PDB entry 7MX2 | electron microscopy, 3.64 A resolution | chains B and C of the 4 polymer chains in the assembly

== Chain B ==
Molecule: N-alpha-acetyltransferase 35, NatC auxiliary subunit
Organism: Homo sapiens
Reference sequence: Q5VZE5 (NAA35_HUMAN); residues 1-725 here = UniProt positions 1-725
Amino-acid sequence (725 residues; row label = number of the first residue in the row):
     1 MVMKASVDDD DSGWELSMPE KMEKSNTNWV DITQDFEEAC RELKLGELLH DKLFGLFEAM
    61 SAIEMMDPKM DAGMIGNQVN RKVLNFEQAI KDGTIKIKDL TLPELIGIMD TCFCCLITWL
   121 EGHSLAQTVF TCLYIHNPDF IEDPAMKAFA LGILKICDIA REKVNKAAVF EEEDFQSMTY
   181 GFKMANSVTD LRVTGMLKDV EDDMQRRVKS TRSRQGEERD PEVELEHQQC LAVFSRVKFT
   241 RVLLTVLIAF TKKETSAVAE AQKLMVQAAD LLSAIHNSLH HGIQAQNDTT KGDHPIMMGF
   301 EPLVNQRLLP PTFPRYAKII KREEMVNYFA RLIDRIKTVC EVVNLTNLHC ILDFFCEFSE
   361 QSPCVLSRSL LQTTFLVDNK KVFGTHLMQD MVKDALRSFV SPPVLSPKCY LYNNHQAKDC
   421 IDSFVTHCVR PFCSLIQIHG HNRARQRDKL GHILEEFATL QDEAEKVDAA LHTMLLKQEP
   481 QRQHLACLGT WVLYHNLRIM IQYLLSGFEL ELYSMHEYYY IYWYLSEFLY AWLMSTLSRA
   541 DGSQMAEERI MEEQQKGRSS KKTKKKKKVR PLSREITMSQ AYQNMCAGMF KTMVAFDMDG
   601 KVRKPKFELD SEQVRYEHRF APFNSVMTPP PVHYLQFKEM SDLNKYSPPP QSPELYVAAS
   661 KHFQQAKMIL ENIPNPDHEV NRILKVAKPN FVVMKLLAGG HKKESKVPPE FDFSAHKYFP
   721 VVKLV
Unresolved in the structure: 1-29, 75-80, 214-218, 288-295, 477-483, 549-569, 725
UniProt features mapped onto this chain:
  - modified residue: Ser187 (Phosphoserine)
What the authors report for this chain:
  - conformationally variable residues (loop rearrangement, order/disorder transition): Asn28 to Val83, Asn305 to Ile319

== Chain C ==
Molecule: N-alpha-acetyltransferase 38, NatC auxiliary subunit
Organism: Homo sapiens
Reference sequence: Q9BRA0 (LSMD1_HUMAN); residues 1-125 here = UniProt positions 1-125
Amino-acid sequence (125 residues; each row starts with the number of its first residue):
     1 MAGAGPTMLL REENGCCSRR QSSSSAGDSD GEREDSAAER ARQQLEALLN KTMRIRMTDG
    61 RTLVGCFLCT DRDCNVILGS AQEFLKPSDS FSAGEPRVLG LAMVPGHHIV SIEVQRESLT
   121 GPPYL
Unresolved in the structure: 1-35, 87-95, 116-125

== Chain B / chain C interface ==
Contacting residue pairs (40; chain B residue first):
  Val30(B) - Glu113(C)
  Val30(B) - Val114(C)  hydrogen bond (backbone-backbone)
  Asp31(B) - Ile112(C)
  Ile32(B) - Ile112(C)  hydrogen bond (backbone-backbone)
  Thr33(B) - Ser111(C)
  Thr33(B) - Ile112(C)
  Phe36(B) - Leu45(C)  hydrophobic
  Phe36(B) - Leu48(C)  hydrophobic
  Phe36(B) - Phe67(C)  hydrophobic
  Phe36(B) - Ile112(C)  hydrophobic
  Ala39(B) - Leu45(C)  hydrophobic
  Cys40(B) - Asp71(C)
  Cys40(B) - Arg72(C)
  Leu43(B) - Arg72(C)
  Leu48(B) - Thr70(C)
  Leu49(B) - Leu45(C)  hydrophobic
  Leu49(B) - Glu46(C)
  Leu49(B) - Leu49(C)
  Leu49(B) - Leu68(C)
  Leu49(B) - Thr70(C)
  His50(B) - Leu68(C)
  His50(B) - Cys69(C)
  Asp51(B) - Leu49(C)
  Phe54(B) - Ile77(C)  hydrophobic
  Phe54(B) - Leu101(C)  hydrophobic
  Glu58(B) - Leu101(C)
  Ala59(B) - Ile77(C)  hydrophobic
  Ala62(B) - Leu101(C)
  Ala62(B) - Met103(C)  hydrophobic
  Ile63(B) - Leu101(C)  hydrogen bond (backbone-backbone)
  Ile63(B) - Ala102(C)
  Ile63(B) - Met103(C)  hydrogen bond (backbone-backbone)
  Glu64(B) - Met103(C)
  Met66(B) - Pro105(C)  hydrophobic
  Met66(B) - His108(C)
  Gly73(B) - Arg61(C)  hydrogen bond (backbone-side chain)
  Gly73(B) - Arg97(C)
  Gln306(B) - Arg97(C)
  Pro311(B) - Arg97(C)
  Pro311(B) - Val98(C)
Also at the interface, not in a pair above, chain B (30 interface residues in all): Leu45, Glu47, Met65, Ala72, Met74, Arg307, Leu309, Pro310
Also at the interface, not in a pair above, chain C (29 interface residues in all): Ala41, Arg42, Cys74, Leu99, Gly100, Val104
Interface features reported in the paper:
  - interface residues, chain C: Cys69(C)

== Overview ==
30 residues of chain B and 29 residues of chain C are in contact, with 5 hydrogen bonds. Polar contacts
include Gly73(B)-Arg61(C), Val30(B)-Val114(C) and Ile32(B)-Ile112(C). The paper reports the interface residue
Cys69(C); conformational variability at Asn28(B) and Asn305(B).
Here chain B is N-alpha-acetyltransferase 35, NatC auxiliary subunit and chain C is N-alpha-acetyltransferase
38, NatC auxiliary subunit, both from Homo sapiens. Entry 7MX2 (Cryo-EM structure of human ternary NatC
complex with a Bisubstrate inhibitor) was determined by electron microscopy (same publication as 7RB3).
